Entry 7GX4 (X-ray diffraction, 1.70 A resolution); this record covers chains A and D.

Chain A:
Name: B-cell lymphoma 6 protein
From: Homo sapiens
Reference sequence: P41182 (BCL6_HUMAN); residues 5-129 here = UniProt positions 5-129
Sequence (128 residues; row label = number of the first residue in the row):
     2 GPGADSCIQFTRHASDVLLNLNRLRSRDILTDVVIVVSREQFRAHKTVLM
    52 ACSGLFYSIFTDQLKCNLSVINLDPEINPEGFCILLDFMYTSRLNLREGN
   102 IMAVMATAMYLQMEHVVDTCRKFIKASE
Disordered / not traced: 2-5
Construct notes: expression tag (2-4)
UniProt features mapped onto this chain:
  - mutagenesis: Asn21 (N21K: Abolishes interaction with NCOR2 and HDAC2, no effect on interaction with CTBP1 and transcriptional autoinhibition; when associated with A-116 and 376-Q--Q-379), Ser59 (S59A: Abolished ubiquitination by the SCF(FBXL17) complex), His116 (H116A: Abolishes interaction with NCOR2 and HDAC2, no effect on interaction with CTBP1 and transcriptional autoinhibition; when associated with K-21 and 376-Q--Q-379)

Chain D:
Name: WVIP tetrapeptide
Sequence (6 residues; each row starts with the number of its first residue; numbering starts at 0):
     0 XWVIPA
Modified positions: ACE (acetyl group) at position 0

How chain A and chain D interact:
Residue-residue contacts (11):
  Cys8(A) - Pro4(D)
  Ile9(A) - Trp1(D)  hydrophobic
  Ile9(A) - Val2(D)
  Gln10(A) - ACE_0(D)
  Gln10(A) - Trp1(D)
  Gln10(A) - Val2(D)  hydrogen bond (backbone-backbone)
  Gln10(A) - Pro4(D)
  Phe11(A) - ACE_0(D)
  Phe11(A) - Trp1(D)
  Thr12(A) - ACE_0(D)  hydrogen bond (backbone-backbone)
  Thr12(A) - Val2(D)
Also at the interface, not in a pair above, chain D (5 interface residues in all): Ile3

Overview:
The chain A/chain D interface involves 5 residues from each chain, with 2 hydrogen bonds. Backbone hydrogen
bonds pair Gln10(A)-Val2(D) and Thr12(A)-ACE_0(D). UniProt lists 3 mutagenesis sites on chain A.
Here chain A is B-cell lymphoma 6 protein (Homo sapiens) and chain D is WVIP tetrapeptide. Entry 7GX4 (Crystal
Structure of B-cell lymphoma 6 protein BTB domain in complex with ligand 7 at 14.50 ...) was determined by
X-ray diffraction, deposited together with 7GUD, 7GUE, 7GUF, 7GUG, 7GUH, 7GUI and 126 further entries.
